1XNR - chains A and L of the 23 polymer chains in the assembly; structure by X-ray diffraction, 3.10 A resolution.

Chain A:
Molecule: 16S Ribosomal RNA
Organism: Thermus thermophilus
Sequence (1522 nucleotides; each row starts with the number of its first residue; note: 42 numbers in that range are skipped by the numbering (no residue carries them; nothing is unmodelled there); a row labelled like 190A-190L holds insertion residues (190A, then the next letters in order); numbering starts at 0):
     0 UUUGUUGGAG AGUUUGAUCC UGGCUCAGGG UGAACGCUGG CGGCGUGCCU AAGACAUGCA
    60 AGUCGUGCGG G
    73 CCGCGGGGUU UU
    88 ACUCCG
    95 UGGUC
   101 AGCGGCGGAC GGGUGAGUAA CGCGUGGGU
  129A G
   130 ACCUACCCGG AAGAGGGGGA CAACCCGGGG AAACUCGGGC UAAUCCCCCA UGUGGACCCG
   190 C
190A-190L CCCUUGGGGUGU
   191 GUCCAAAGGG CUUU
   216 GCCCGCUUCC GGAUGGGCCC GCGUCCCAUC AGCUAGUUGG UGGGGUAAUG GCCCACCAAG
   276 GCGACGACGG GUAGCCGGUC UGAGAGGAUG GCCGGCCACA GGGGCACUGA GACACGGGCC
   336 CCACUCCUAC GGGAGGCAGC AGUUAGGAAU CUUCCGCAAU GGGCGCAAGC CUGACGGAGC
   396 GACGCCGCUU GGAGGAAGAA GCCCUUCGGG GUGUAAACUC CUGAA
   442 CCCGGGACGA AACCCCCGAC GA
   474 GGGGACUGAC GGUACCGGG
   494 GUAAUAGCGC CGGCCAACUC CGUGCCAGCA GCCGCGGUAA UACGGAGGGC GCGAGCGUUA
   554 CCCGGAUUCA CUGGGCGUAA AGGGCGUGUA GGCGGCCUGG GGCGUCCCAU GUGAAAGACC
   614 ACGGCUCAAC CGUGGGGGAG CGUGGGAUAC GCUCAGGCUA GACGGUGGGA GAGGGUGGUG
   674 GAAUUCCCGG AGUAGCGGUG AAAUGCGCAG AUACCGGGAG GAACGCCGAU GGCGAAGGCA
   734 GCCACCUGGU CCACCCGUGA CGCUGAGGCG CGAAAGCGUG GGGAGCAAAC CGGAUUAGAU
   794 ACCCGGGUAG UCCACGCCCU AAACGAUGCG CGCUAGGUCU CUGGGUCU
   848 CCUGGGGGCC GAAGCUAACG CGUUAAGCGC GCCGCCUGGG GAGUACGGCC GCAAGGCUGA
   908 AACUCAAAGG AAUUGACGGG GGCCCGCACA AGCGGUGGAG CAUGUGGUUU AAUUCGAAGC
   968 AACGCGAAGA ACCUUACCAG GCCUUGACAU GCUAG
 1002A G
  1003 GAACCCGGGU GAAAGCCUGG GGUGCCCCG
1031A-1031D CGAG
  1032 GGGAGCCCUA GCACAGGUGC UGCAUGGCCG UCGUCAGCUC GUGCCGUGAG GUGUUGGGUU
  1092 AAGUCCCGCA ACGAGCGCAA CCCCCGCCGU UAGUUGCCAG CGGUUCGGCC GGGCACUCUA
  1152 ACGGGACUGC CCGCGAAA
  1171 GCGGGAGGAA GGAGGGGACG ACGUCUGGUC AGCAUGGCCC UUACGGCCUG GGCGACACAC
  1231 GUGCUACAAU GCCCACUACA AAGCGAUGCC ACCCGGCAAC GGGGAGCUAA UCGCAAAAAG
  1291 GUGGGCCCAG UUCGGAUUGG GGUCUGCAAC CCGACCCCAU GAAGCCGGAA UCGCUAGUAA
  1351 UCGCGGAUCA GC
 1362A C
  1363 AUGCCGCGGU GAAUACGUUC CCGGGCCUUG UACACACCGC CCGUCACGCC AUGGGAGCGG
  1423 GCUCUACCCG AAGUCGCCGG G
  1446 AGCCUACGGG
  1459 CAGGCGCCGA GGGUAGGGCC CGUGACUGGG GCGAAGUCGU AACAAGGUAG CUGUACCGGA
  1519 AGGUGCGGCU GGAUCACCUC CUUUCU
Not modelled in the structure: 0-4, 1002A, 1031A-1031D, 1362A, 1535-1538
Bound ions: Mg2+ site 1: U14, U17; Mg2+ site 2 near G21 (its only coordinating residue here); Mg2+ site 3: G46, G394; Mg2+ site 4: C48, G115; Mg2+ site 5 near A53 (its only coordinating residue here); Mg2+ site 6: A59, C386, U387; Mg2+ site 7: G61, U62, G105; Mg2+ site 8: G70, U98; Mg2+ site 9: G107, G326; Mg2+ site 10: A109, G331; Mg2+ site 11: A116, G117, G289; Mg2+ site 12: C121, G124, U125, G126, G236; 60 more Mg2+ sites not listed
Residues lining bound ligands: paromomycin (PAR): C1404, G1405, U1406, C1407, A1408, C1409, C1490, G1491, A1492, A1493, G1494, U1495, C1496

Chain L:
Molecule: 16S Ribosomal protein S12
Organism: Thermus thermophilus
Chain sequence (135 residues; row label = number of the first residue in the row):
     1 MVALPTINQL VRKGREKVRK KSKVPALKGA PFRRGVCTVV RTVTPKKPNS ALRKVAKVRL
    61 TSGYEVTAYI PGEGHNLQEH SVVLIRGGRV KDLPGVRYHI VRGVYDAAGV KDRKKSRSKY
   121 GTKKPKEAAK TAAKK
Not modelled in the structure: 1-4, 129-135
Bound ions: Mg2+: Pro-48, Asn-49 (shared with C518(A), G529(A) of chain A)

How chain A and chain L interact:
Pairs across the interface (129; chain A residue first):
  U24(A) / Lys-23(L)  salt bridge to the phosphate
  A32(A) / Pro-31(L)  base contact
  A33(A) / Phe-32(L)  base contact
  C34(A) / Phe-32(L)  sugar contact
  C34(A) / Val-101(L)  sugar contact
  C34(A) / Val-104(L)  phosphate contact
  G35(A) / Val-104(L)  sugar contact
  G35(A) / Ser-118(L)  hydrogen bond to the sugar
  G35(A) / Gly-121(L)  sugar contact
  C36(A) / Arg-117(L)  hydrogen bond to the sugar
  C36(A) / Ser-118(L)  sugar contact
  C36(A) / Thr-122(L)  sugar contact
  C36(A) / Lys-123(L)  salt bridge to the phosphate
  C36(A) / Lys-124(L)  hydrogen bond to the phosphate
  U37(A) / Lys-123(L)  phosphate contact
  U37(A) / Lys-124(L)  hydrogen bond to the phosphate
  U49(A) / Lys-28(L)  sugar contact
  G302(A) / Lys-17(L)  salt bridge to the phosphate
  A303(A) / Lys-17(L)  salt bridge to the phosphate
  G362(A) / Lys-28(L)  sugar contact
  G362(A) / Arg-33(L)  hydrogen bond to the phosphate
  G362(A) / Thr-61(L)  phosphate contact
  A363(A) / Lys-28(L)  hydrogen bond to the base
  A363(A) / Ala-30(L)  base contact
  A363(A) / Pro-31(L)  base contact
  A363(A) / Phe-32(L)  base contact
  A363(A) / Arg-33(L)  salt bridge to the phosphate
  A363(A) / Arg-34(L)  salt bridge to the phosphate
  A363(A) / Thr-61(L)  hydrogen bond to the phosphate
  A363(A) / Leu-84(L)  sugar contact
  A363(A) / Tyr-105(L)  phosphate contact
  A364(A) / Lys-28(L)  base contact
  G500(A) / Lys-124(L)  hydrogen bond to the phosphate
  C501(A) / Arg-117(L)  salt bridge to the phosphate
  C501(A) / Ser-118(L)  phosphate contact
  C501(A) / Lys-124(L)  salt bridge to the phosphate
  G502(A) / Arg-117(L)  hydrogen bond to the phosphate
  G502(A) / Ser-118(L)  hydrogen bond to the phosphate
  G502(A) / Lys-119(L)  hydrogen bond to the phosphate
  C503(A) / Ser-116(L)  hydrogen bond to the phosphate
  C503(A) / Lys-119(L)  salt bridge to the phosphate
  C518(A) / Ser-50(L)  sugar contact
  C519(A) / Ser-50(L)  hydrogen bond to the phosphate
  C519(A) / Ala-51(L)  phosphate contact
  C519(A) / Leu-52(L)  phosphate contact
  A520(A) / Ala-51(L)  phosphate contact
  A520(A) / Leu-52(L)  hydrogen bond to the phosphate
  A520(A) / Glu-73(L)  hydrogen bond to the sugar
  G521(A) / Leu-52(L)  phosphate contact
  G521(A) / Arg-53(L)  hydrogen bond to the base
  G521(A) / Lys-54(L)  phosphate contact
  G521(A) / Gly-72(L)  phosphate contact
  G521(A) / Glu-73(L)  phosphate contact
  C522(A) / Asn-49(L)  base contact
  C522(A) / Arg-53(L)  base contact
  C522(A) / Tyr-69(L)  hydrogen bond to the phosphate
  C522(A) / Pro-71(L)  phosphate contact
  C522(A) / Gly-72(L)  hydrogen bond to the phosphate
  C522(A) / Asp-92(L)  hydrogen bond to the base
  C522(A) / Tyr-120(L)  phosphate contact
  A523(A) / Arg-53(L)  base contact
  A523(A) / Val-90(L)  base contact
  A523(A) / Lys-91(L)  base contact
  A523(A) / Asp-92(L)  hydrogen bond to the base
  A523(A) / Tyr-120(L)  phosphate contact
  C526(A) / Lys-91(L)  salt bridge to the phosphate
  G527(A) / Asn-49(L)  base contact
  C528(A) / Asn-49(L)  hydrogen bond to the base
  G529(A) / Asn-49(L)  base contact
  G529(A) / Ser-50(L)  hydrogen bond to the base
  G529(A) / Ala-51(L)  base contact
  G537(A) / Glu-73(L)  sugar contact
  G537(A) / Arg-113(L)  salt bridge to the phosphate
  G538(A) / Arg-113(L)  salt bridge to the phosphate
  G538(A) / Lys-114(L)  hydrogen bond to the phosphate
  G538(A) / Lys-115(L)  hydrogen bond to the phosphate
  A539(A) / Lys-114(L)  phosphate contact
  A539(A) / Lys-115(L)  salt bridge to the phosphate
  G550(A) / Lys-119(L)  sugar contact
  U551(A) / Arg-86(L)  sugar contact
  U552(A) / Pro-31(L)  hydrogen bond to the sugar
  U552(A) / Phe-32(L)  base contact
  U552(A) / Arg-86(L)  sugar contact
  U552(A) / Gly-87(L)  hydrogen bond to the sugar
  A553(A) / Val-24(L)  phosphate contact
  A553(A) / Gly-29(L)  hydrogen bond to the sugar
  A553(A) / Ala-30(L)  sugar contact
  A553(A) / Pro-31(L)  sugar contact
  A553(A) / Gly-87(L)  phosphate contact
  A553(A) / Gly-88(L)  phosphate contact
  C556(A) / Lys-20(L)  salt bridge to the phosphate
  C562(A) / Arg-15(L)  phosphate contact
  C562(A) / Glu-16(L)  hydrogen bond to the sugar
  C562(A) / Lys-17(L)  sugar contact
  C562(A) / Val-18(L)  phosphate contact
  A563(A) / Arg-15(L)  base contact
  C564(A) / Leu-10(L)  phosphate contact
  C564(A) / Arg-15(L)  salt bridge to the phosphate
  G567(A) / Pro-5(L)  base contact
  G567(A) / Arg-15(L)  hydrogen bond to the base
  G568(A) / Pro-5(L)  base contact
  G585(A) / Asn-8(L)  sugar contact
  C880(A) / Thr-6(L)  hydrogen bond to the phosphate
  C880(A) / Asn-8(L)  hydrogen bond to the phosphate
  C880(A) / Gln-9(L)  phosphate contact
  C880(A) / Arg-12(L)  salt bridge to the phosphate
  G881(A) / Gln-9(L)  hydrogen bond to the phosphate
  G881(A) / Arg-12(L)  salt bridge to the phosphate
  C882(A) / Pro-5(L)  base contact
  C882(A) / Lys-13(L)  salt bridge to the phosphate
  U884(A) / Arg-15(L)  base contact
  A909(A) / Lys-21(L)  phosphate contact
  C910(A) / Arg-97(L)  salt bridge to the phosphate
  U911(A) / Arg-89(L)  salt bridge to the phosphate
  U911(A) / Gly-95(L)  phosphate contact
  U911(A) / Arg-97(L)  salt bridge to the phosphate
  C912(A) / Lys-46(L)  phosphate contact
  C912(A) / Arg-89(L)  salt bridge to the phosphate
  C912(A) / Pro-94(L)  phosphate contact
  A913(A) / Lys-46(L)  salt bridge to the phosphate
  A913(A) / Lys-47(L)  salt bridge to the phosphate
  A913(A) / Lys-91(L)  salt bridge to the phosphate
  C1412(A) / Lys-57(L)  salt bridge to the phosphate
  C1490(A) / Pro-94(L)  sugar contact
  G1491(A) / Thr-44(L)  sugar contact
  G1491(A) / Lys-46(L)  salt bridge to the phosphate
  A1492(A) / Lys-46(L)  phosphate contact
  A1492(A) / Lys-47(L)  hydrogen bond to the phosphate
  A1492(A) / Ser-50(L)  base contact
Interface residues without a listed pair, chain A (62 interface residues in all): C48, C241, C554, C555, C879, C883, A914, C1411
Interface residues without a listed pair, chain L (70 interface residues in all): Arg-19, Ser-22, Arg-41, Pro-45, Pro-48, Gly-74, Asp-112

In short:
Chain A and chain L form an interface of 62 and 70 residues respectively; the contacts include 33 hydrogen
bonds and 27 salt bridges. Polar contacts include A363(A)/Lys-28(L), G521(A)/Arg-53(L) and C522(A)/Asp-92(L).
Bound to chain A: paromomycin.
Here chain A is 16S Ribosomal RNA and chain L is 16S Ribosomal protein S12, both from Thermus thermophilus.
Entry 1XNR (Crystal Structure of an Inosine-Cytosine Wobble Base Pair in the Context of the Decoding Center)
was determined by X-ray diffraction (same publication as 1XNQ).
